PDB entry 4CE4 | electron microscopy, 4.90 A resolution (low resolution: residue-level contacts below are approximate; hydrogen-bond / salt-bridge calls are withheld) | chains A and R of the 38 polymer chains in the assembly

Chain A:
Molecule: 16S Ribosomal RNA
Source organism: Sus scrofa domestica
Sequence (1570 nucleotides; numbered 1 to 1569 plus 1 insertion-coded residue; the number before each row is that of its first residue):
     1 ACCAAAGCUA GCUCAACAUN NNN
    28 NNNNNNN
    38 NNNNNNN
    24 NNNN
    35 NNN
    45 AAAUAAAAUA AAACAUUCAC CUAACAUUAA AGUAUAGGAG AUAGAAAUUU UUAUCCUGAC
   105 GCUAUAGAGA UAGUACCGUA AGG
  127A G
   128 AAAGAUGAAA GAAUAAAAUA AAAGUAAAAA AAAGCAAAGA UUACCCCUUC UACCUUUUGC
   188 AUAAUGGUUU AACCAGAAAA AAUCUAACAA AGAGAACUUU AGCUAGAUAC CCCGAAACCA
   248 GACGAGCUAC CCAUGAGCAG UUUAAAAGAA CCAACUCAUC UAUGUGGCAA AAUAGUGAGA
   308 AGACUUGUAG GUAGAGGUGA AAAGCCUAAC GAGCCUGGUG AUAGCUGGUU GUCCGAGAAA
   368 GAAUUUUAGU UCAACCUUAA AAAUACCCCA AAAACCCUAA AUUCCAAUGU AUUUUUAAGA
   428 GAUAGUCUAA AAAGGUACAG CUUUUUAGAA ACGGAUACAA CCUUGACUAG AGAGUAAAUC
   488 UUAAUACUAC CAUAGUAGGC CUAAAAGCAG CCAUCAAUUG AGAAAGCGUU AAAGCUCAAC
   548 AAAUUCACCA ACAUAAUCCC AAAAACUAAU AACAAACUCC UAGCCCAAUA CCGGACUAAU
   608 CUAUUGAAAC AUAGAAGCAA UAAUGUUAAU AUGAGUAACA AGAAGCCUUU CUCCUCGCAC
   668 ACGCUUACAU CAGUAACUAA UAAUAUACUG AUAAUUAACA ACCAAUAAAC CAAAACAACA
   728 CUAAAACGUU UAUUAAUUAC AUUGUUAACC CAACACAGGA GUGCACCAAG GAAAGAUUAA
   788 AAGAAGUAAA AGGAACUCGG CAAACACAAA CCCCGCCUGU UUACCAAAAA CAUCACCUCU
   848 AGCAUUACUA GUAUUAGAGG CAAUGCCUGC CCAGUGACAC CAGUUUAACG GCCGCGGUAU
   908 UCUGACCGUG CAAAGGUAGC AUAAUCACUU GUUCUCCAAA UAAGGACUUG UAUGAAUGGC
   968 CACACGAGGG UUUUACUGUC UCUUACUUCC AAUCAGUGAA AUUAACCUUC CCGUGAAGAG
  1028 GCGGGAAUAA AAAAAUAAGA CGAGAAGACC CUAUGGAGCU UUAAUUAACU AUUCCAAAAG
  1088 UUAAACAACU CAACCACAAA GGGAUAAAAC AUAACUUAAC AUGGACUAGC AAUUUCGGUU
  1148 GGGGUGACCU CGGAGUACAA AAAACCCUCC GAGUGAUUUU AAUCUAGACA AACCAGUCAA
  1208 AAUAACCAUA ACAUCACUUA UUGAUCCAAA AUUUUGAUCA ACGGAACAAG UUACCCUAGG
  1268 GAUAACAGCG CAAUCCUGUU CUAGAGUUCC UAUCGACAAU AGGGUUUACG ACCUCGAUGU
  1328 UGGAUCAGGA CACCCAAAUG GUGCAGCCGC UAUUAAAGGU UCGUUUGUUC AACGAUUAAA
  1388 GUCCUACGUG AUCUGAGUUC AGACCGGAGC AAUCCAGGUC GGUUUCUAUC UAUUAUAAAU
  1448 UUCUCCCAGU ACGAAAGGAC AAGAGAAAUG GGACCAACCU CACAAACGCG UCUCAGAGAU
  1508 AAUUAAUGAU UUAAUCUUAA CCUAAUUAAC UCAUAAUAAA UCCAGCCCUA GAACAGGGCA
  1568 CA
Unresolved in the structure: 20-23, 28-34, 38-44, 401-407, 495-557, 573-577, 1092-1120, 1215-1218
Construct notes: insertion (127A)

Chain R:
Molecule: MRPL17
Source organism: Sus scrofa domestica
UniProt: F1RMQ4 (F1RMQ4_PIG); residue numbers follow UniProt; this construct covers 1-169
Chain sequence (169 residues; row label = number of the first residue in the row):
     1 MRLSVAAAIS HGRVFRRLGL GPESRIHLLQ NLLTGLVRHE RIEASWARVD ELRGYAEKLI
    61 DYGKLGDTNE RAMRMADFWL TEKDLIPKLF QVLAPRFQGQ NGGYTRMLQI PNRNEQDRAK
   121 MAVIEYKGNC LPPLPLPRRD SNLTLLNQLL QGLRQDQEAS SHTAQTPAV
Unresolved in the structure: 1-8, 129-169

How chain A and chain R interact:
Pairs across the interface - 58 pairs, chain A then chain R:
  A648(A) / Leu-20(R)
  A648(A) / Ser-24(R)
  G649(A) / Leu-28(R)
  G649(A) / Asn-31(R)
  A650(A) / Leu-32(R)
  A650(A) / Arg-48(R)
  A651(A) / Gly-35(R)
  A651(A) / His-39(R)
  A651(A) / Ile-42(R)
  A651(A) / Glu-43(R)
  G652(A) / His-39(R)
  G652(A) / Arg-41(R)
  G652(A) / Ile-42(R)
  G652(A) / Glu-43(R)
  C658(A) / Asn-31(R)
  C658(A) / Glu-82(R)
  U659(A) / His-27(R)
  U659(A) / Asn-31(R)
  C660(A) / His-27(R)
  A689(A) / Gln-116(R)
  A690(A) / Gln-116(R)
  G782(A) / Asp-117(R)
  G782(A) / Arg-118(R)
  A783(A) / Asp-117(R)
  A783(A) / Ala-119(R)
  U784(A) / Ser-45(R)
  U785(A) / Leu-18(R)
  A786(A) / Ser-10(R)
  A786(A) / Arg-17(R)
  A786(A) / Leu-18(R)
  A786(A) / Gly-19(R)
  A787(A) / Ile-9(R)
  C993(A) / Ile-9(R)
  C993(A) / Arg-13(R)
  U994(A) / Arg-17(R)
  U995(A) / Arg-17(R)
  U995(A) / Leu-20(R)
  U995(A) / Arg-25(R)
  C996(A) / Gly-19(R)
  C1001(A) / Arg-118(R)
  A1002(A) / Arg-118(R)
  C1490(A) / Val-14(R)
  A1492(A) / Ile-9(R)
  A1492(A) / His-11(R)
  A1492(A) / Arg-13(R)
  A1493(A) / Ile-9(R)
  A1493(A) / His-11(R)
  C1553(A) / Gln-109(R)
  C1553(A) / Lys-120(R)
  C1554(A) / Trp-46(R)
  C1554(A) / Asp-50(R)
  U1556(A) / Ser-10(R)
  U1556(A) / His-11(R)
  U1556(A) / Gly-12(R)
  U1556(A) / Arg-13(R)
  A1557(A) / His-11(R)
  G1558(A) / Ser-10(R)
  G1558(A) / His-11(R)
Interface residues without a listed pair, chain A (32 interface residues in all): U657, A992
Interface residues without a listed pair, chain R (37 interface residues in all): Gly-21, Arg-38, Ala-44, Thr-81, Glu-115

Overview:
32 residues of chain A face 37 of chain R across their interface.
Here chain A is 16S Ribosomal RNA and chain R is MRPL17, both from Sus scrofa domestica. Entry 4CE4 (39S large
subunit of the porcine mitochondrial ribosome) was determined by electron microscopy.
